Entry 1BS4 (X-ray diffraction, 1.90 A resolution); this record covers chain A.

== Chain A ==
Molecule: Protein (PEPTIDE deformylase)
Source organism: Escherichia coli
Notes: EC 3.5.1.31
Reference sequence: P0A6K3 (DEF_ECOLI); numbering as in UniProt (aligned over 1-168)
Chain sequence (168 residues; each row starts with the number of its first residue):
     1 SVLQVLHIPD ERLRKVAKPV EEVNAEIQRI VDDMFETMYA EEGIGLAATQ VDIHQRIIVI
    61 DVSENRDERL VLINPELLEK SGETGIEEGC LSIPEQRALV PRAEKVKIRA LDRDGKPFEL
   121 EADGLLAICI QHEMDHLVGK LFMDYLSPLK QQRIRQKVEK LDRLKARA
Ion coordination: Zn2+: C90, H132, H136
Residues lining bound ligands: nonaethylene glycol (2PE): E41, E42, G43, I44, G45, I86, E87, E88, G89, C90, L91, I93, P94, E95, R97, L125, I128, C129, H132, E133

== Overview ==
Chain A binds nonaethylene glycol. C90, H132 and H136 coordinate Zn2+.
Chain A is Protein (PEPTIDE deformylase) (Escherichia coli); the structure, Peptide deformylase as ZN2+
containing form (native) in complex with inhibitor polyethylene glycol, was determined by X-ray diffraction,
deposited together with 1BS5, 1BS6, 1BS8 and 1BSZ.
